Entry 7E81 (electron microscopy, 4.50 A resolution (low resolution: residue-level contacts below are approximate; hydrogen-bond / salt-bridge calls are withheld)); this record covers chains GJ and Cd of the 68 polymer chains in the assembly.

# Chain GJ
Molecule: FliE helix 1
From: Salmonella typhimurium (strain LT2 / SGSC1412 / ATCC 700720)
Sequence (18 residues; numbered 1 to 18; the number before each row is that of its first residue; X marks 18 residues of unknown identity (built as UNK)):
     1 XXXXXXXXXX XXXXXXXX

# Chain Cd
Molecule: Flagellar M-ring protein
From: Salmonella typhimurium (strain LT2 / SGSC1412 / ATCC 700720)
UniProtKB: P15928 (FLIF_SALTY); residues 1-560 here = UniProt positions 1-560
Sequence (560 residues; numbered 1 to 560; the number before each row is that of its first residue):
     1 MSATASTATQ PKPLEWLNRL RANPRIPLIV AGSAAVAIVV AMVLWAKTPD YRTLFSNLSD
    61 QDGGAIVAQL TQMNIPYRFA NGSGAIEVPA DKVHELRLRL AQQGLPKGGA VGFELLDQEK
   121 FGISQFSEQV NYQRALEGEL ARTIETLGPV KSARVHLAMP KPSLFVREQK SPSASVTVTL
   181 EPGRALDEGQ ISAVVHLVSS AVAGLPPGNV TLVDQSGHLL TQSNTSGRDL NDAQLKFAND
   241 VESRIQRRIE AILSPIVGNG NVHAQVTAQL DFANKEQTEE HYSPNGDASK ATLRSRQLNI
   301 SEQVGAGYPG GVPGALSNQP APPNEAPIAT PPTNQQNAQN TPQTSTSTNS NSAGPRSTQR
   361 NETSNYEVDR TIRHTKMNVG DIERLSVAVV VNYKTLADGK PLPLTADQMK QIEDLTREAM
   421 GFSDKRGDTL NVVNSPFSAV DNTGGELPFW QQQSFIDQLL AAGRWLLVLV VAWILWRKAV
   481 RPQLTRRVEE AKAAQEQAQV RQETEEAVEV RLSKDEQLQQ RRANQRLGAE VMSQRIREMS
   541 DNDPRVVALV IRQWMSNDHE
Not modelled in the structure: 1-231, 305-354, 395-401, 439-560

# How chain GJ and chain Cd interact
Interface residues of chain Cd (facing chain GJ), 4 residues: E276, T278, I372, H374

# Overview
Chain GJ and chain Cd make no direct contact in this assembly.
Chain GJ is FliE helix 1 and chain Cd is Flagellar M-ring protein, both from Salmonella typhimurium (strain
LT2 / SGSC1412 / ATCC 700720); the structure, Cryo-EM structure of the flagellar MS ring with FlgB-Dc loop and
FliE-helix 1 from Salmonella, was determined by electron microscopy, deposited together with 7CBL, 7CBM, 7CG0,
7CG4, 7CGO, 7E80 and 7E82.
